PDB entry 8YQY | electron microscopy, 3.68 A resolution | chains A and J of the 9 polymer chains in the assembly

Chain A:
Molecule: DNA-directed RNA polymerase subunit
From: African swine fever virus
Notes: EC 2.7.7.6
Reference sequence: A0A3S7XUW7 (A0A3S7XUW7_ASF); residue numbers follow UniProt; this construct covers 1-1450
Sequence (1450 residues; each row starts with the number of its first residue):
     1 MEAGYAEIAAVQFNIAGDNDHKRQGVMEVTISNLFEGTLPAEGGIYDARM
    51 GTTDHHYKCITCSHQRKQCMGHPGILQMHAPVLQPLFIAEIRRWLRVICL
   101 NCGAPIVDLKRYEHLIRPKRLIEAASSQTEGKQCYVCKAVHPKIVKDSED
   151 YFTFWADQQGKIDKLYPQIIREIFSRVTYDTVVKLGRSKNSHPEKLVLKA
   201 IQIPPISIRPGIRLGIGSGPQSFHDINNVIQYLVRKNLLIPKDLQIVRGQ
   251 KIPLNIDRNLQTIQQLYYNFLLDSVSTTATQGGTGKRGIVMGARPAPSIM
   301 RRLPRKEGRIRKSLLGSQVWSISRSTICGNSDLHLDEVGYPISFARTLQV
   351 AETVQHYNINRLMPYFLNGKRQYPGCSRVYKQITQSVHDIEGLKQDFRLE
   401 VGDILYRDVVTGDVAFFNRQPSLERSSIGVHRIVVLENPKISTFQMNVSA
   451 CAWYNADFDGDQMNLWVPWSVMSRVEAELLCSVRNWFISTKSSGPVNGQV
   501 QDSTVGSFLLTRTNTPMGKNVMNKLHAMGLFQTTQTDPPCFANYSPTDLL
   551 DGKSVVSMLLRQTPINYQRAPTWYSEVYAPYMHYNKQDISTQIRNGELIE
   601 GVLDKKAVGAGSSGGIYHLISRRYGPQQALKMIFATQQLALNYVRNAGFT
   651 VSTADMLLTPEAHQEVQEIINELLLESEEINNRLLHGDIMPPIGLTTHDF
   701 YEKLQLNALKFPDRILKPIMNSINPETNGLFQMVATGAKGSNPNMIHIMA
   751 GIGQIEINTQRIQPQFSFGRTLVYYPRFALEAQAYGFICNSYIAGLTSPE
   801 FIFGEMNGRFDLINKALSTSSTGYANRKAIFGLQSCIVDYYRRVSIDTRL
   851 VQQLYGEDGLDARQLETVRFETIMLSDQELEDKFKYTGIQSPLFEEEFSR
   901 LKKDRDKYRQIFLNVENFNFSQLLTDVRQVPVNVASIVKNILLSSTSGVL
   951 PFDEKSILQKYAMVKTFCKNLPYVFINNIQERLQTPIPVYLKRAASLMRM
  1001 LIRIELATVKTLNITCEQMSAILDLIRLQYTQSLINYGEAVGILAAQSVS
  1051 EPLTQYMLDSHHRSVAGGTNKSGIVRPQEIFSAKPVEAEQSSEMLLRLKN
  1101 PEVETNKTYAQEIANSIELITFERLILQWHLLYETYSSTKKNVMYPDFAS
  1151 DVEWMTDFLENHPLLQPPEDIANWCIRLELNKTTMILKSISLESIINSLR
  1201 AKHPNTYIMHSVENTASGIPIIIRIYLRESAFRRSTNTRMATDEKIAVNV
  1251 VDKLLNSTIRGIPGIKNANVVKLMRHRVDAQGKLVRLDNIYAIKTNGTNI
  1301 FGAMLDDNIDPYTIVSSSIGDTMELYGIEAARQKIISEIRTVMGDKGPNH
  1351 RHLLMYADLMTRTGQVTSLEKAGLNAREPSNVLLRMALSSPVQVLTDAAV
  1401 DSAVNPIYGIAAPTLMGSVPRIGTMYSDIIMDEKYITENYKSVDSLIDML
Unresolved in the structure: 1, 212-224, 276-296, 1443-1450
Ion coordination: Zn2+ site 1: Cys-59, Cys-62, Cys-69, His-72; Zn2+ site 2: Cys-99, Cys-102, Cys-134, Cys-137; Mg2+: Asp-457, Asp-459, Asp-461

Chain J:
Molecule: M1249L
From: African swine fever virus
Reference sequence: A0A2X0SDX8 (A0A2X0SDX8_ASF); numbering as in UniProt (aligned over 1-1249)
Sequence (1249 residues; each row starts with the number of its first residue):
     1 MEEVITIAQIVHRGTDILSLNNEEIEALVDEIYSTLKGSNDIKNIRLIDF
    51 LFTLKDFVNHVRAEQSKLPDLSMPIEAYIRQLLVDPDVVPIVSEKKKELR
   101 VRPSTRKEIFLINGTHLAVPAEAPIEIYGLKLRLKTFSPQCFMRMAEIGS
   151 FSPETLGYVASGANLTNFIRVFMKCVDQETWKKNGEGVVVTTKENIIQFT
   201 HQYIELYKFLRSGGHSWLINRLAEEMVHRKLDREDQGSHISNIVETEEIE
   251 PEENIKRVIFFLKELSTMYSVSPVFTSGYMPLLYDLYRAGYLEVLWNPVE
   301 QKFLQHAEQREKEQMILQQVDMKLTEVITQARQYFKIMEEKIGRVQSDAI
   351 REILTMEGKVDDPNSILQEVIKACGKQEAELITTEYLNIKKQWELQEKNA
   401 CAHLKLVKQLRSGLQYAELLKVLESIRVLYKEKNNTTNWNLCKACGFKLL
   451 CPHVDMLIQLQAAEASYDTMRTKLMKFSGINKEKENNQGLIYSYFCKICG
   501 EELAHFIQEDRTADVGIIGDLNSKLRVFIWQETMKACTFIHFGKLVDVKQ
   551 FANIAVNVCLPLVYSIENIKKEEDYDPLTQLYAVIYIYAYILNLIYSSQK
   601 NKEFLTITIHGMKADSSLNAYVTFLLEKMMQQYSGIINQLSEITDQWIAN
   651 NFREAFKKIIHQNGLQGLSVQDDTKVLLTEILLDPMYDYAATVARIDGSI
   701 PMHKPRTPKEAEYEFKTVIGRTPAELLSQKEFYDKIYTSKYRPDFTQLTR
   751 LNDIYFQEESLRVWWGGRDEEKTSTLIYLRAYELFLKYLQNAPNFNSELA
   801 EFKTYENAYGEQKALLAQQGFYNIFDPNTGRADQRTRLFEYKRLPISTLY
   851 DERGLPHKWTIYVYKAVDSSQKPAEIEVTRKDVIKKIDNHYALADLRCSV
   901 CHVLQHEVGQLNIKKVQTALKASLEFNTFYAFYESRCPKGGLHDFQDKKC
   951 VKCGLFTYIIYDHLSQPELVHDYYNNYKDQYDKEKMSIRSIQIKKDMTTP
  1001 STETQPKPPQEPWTFDYGKIIKTAKILDISPAVIEAIGAMEGRSYADIRE
  1051 GQGAPPPPTSMDDPRLMAVDSAVRIFLYNYNCLRHVSTFNKPPIHVERLV
  1101 KHLSYEEKEDLEKVLPNVVNEYHTTFKHLRVTDPASALLYSIEFLCISFL
  1151 TLYEIKEPSWVVNIVREFALTELNTIIQSEKLLSKPGAFNFMIFGEDFVC
  1201 SGEDSSMDDISAYSSPGLFGEDIIDRLDDPFSIEDVDISLDVLDNLAPQ
Unresolved in the structure: 1-73, 240-246, 518-521, 567-574, 670-671, 751-767, 992-1010, 1219-1226
Ion coordination: Zn2+ site 1: Cys-401, His-403, Cys-442; Zn2+ site 2: His-857, Cys-898, Cys-901; Zn2+ site 3: Cys-937, His-943, Cys-950, Cys-953

Chain A / chain J interface:
Pairs across the interface (236):
  Leu-34(A) / Val-515(J)
  Leu-34(A) / Ile-517(J)
  Phe-35(A) / Thr-512(J)
  Phe-35(A) / Val-515(J)
  Phe-35(A) / Ile-517(J)
  Asp-54(A) / Asp-510(J)
  Asp-54(A) / Thr-512(J)
  His-55(A) / Ser-466(J)
  His-55(A) / Tyr-467(J)  hydrogen bond (backbone-backbone)
  His-55(A) / Asp-468(J)  hydrogen bond (backbone-backbone)
  His-55(A) / Asp-510(J)  hydrogen bond (backbone-side chain)
  His-56(A) / Ser-466(J)  hydrogen bond (backbone-side chain)
  His-56(A) / Asp-468(J)  salt bridge
  Tyr-57(A) / Ser-466(J)
  Gln-65(A) / Tyr-467(J)
  Cys-102(A) / Leu-117(J)
  Val-136(A) / Thr-115(J)
  Ser-175(A) / Arg-106(J)  hydrogen bond (backbone-side chain)
  Arg-176(A) / Ala-118(J)
  Arg-176(A) / Pro-120(J)
  Val-177(A) / Arg-106(J)  hydrogen bond (backbone-side chain)
  Thr-178(A) / Arg-106(J)
  Thr-178(A) / Glu-108(J)
  Thr-178(A) / His-116(J)
  Thr-178(A) / Leu-117(J)
  Thr-178(A) / Ala-118(J)
  Tyr-179(A) / Arg-106(J)
  Tyr-179(A) / Glu-108(J)  hydrogen bond (backbone-side chain)
  His-192(A) / Arg-106(J)
  Glu-194(A) / Arg-106(J)  salt bridge
  Gly-211(A) / Thr-512(J)
  Gln-231(A) / Ile-517(J)
  Arg-235(A) / Asn-522(J)
  Lys-306(A) / Ile-1233(J)  hydrogen bond (side chain-backbone)
  Lys-306(A) / Glu-1234(J)
  Lys-306(A) / Val-1236(J)  hydrogen bond (side chain-backbone)
  Arg-311(A) / Glu-1234(J)  hydrogen bond (side chain-backbone)
  Arg-311(A) / Asp-1235(J)  salt bridge
  Arg-324(A) / Ser-1239(J)
  Arg-324(A) / Asp-1241(J)
  Asn-360(A) / Thr-325(J)  hydrogen bond (backbone-side chain)
  Met-363(A) / Thr-329(J)
  Met-363(A) / Gln-333(J)
  Pro-364(A) / Thr-325(J)
  Pro-364(A) / Thr-329(J)
  Pro-364(A) / Arg-332(J)
  Leu-367(A) / Thr-329(J)
  Leu-367(A) / Arg-332(J)
  Leu-367(A) / Gln-333(J)
  Asn-368(A) / Arg-332(J)  hydrogen bond
  Lys-370(A) / Asn-487(J)
  Gln-372(A) / Arg-351(J)
  Ile-383(A) / Arg-411(J)
  Thr-384(A) / Arg-411(J)  hydrogen bond (backbone-side chain)
  Thr-384(A) / Glu-501(J)
  Gln-385(A) / Arg-411(J)
  Ser-386(A) / Arg-411(J)
  Ser-386(A) / Glu-501(J)  hydrogen bond
  Val-387(A) / Glu-501(J)
  Val-387(A) / Glu-502(J)  hydrogen bond (backbone-backbone)
  His-388(A) / Cys-499(J)
  His-388(A) / Gly-500(J)
  His-388(A) / Glu-501(J)
  Asp-389(A) / Phe-495(J)
  Asp-389(A) / Gly-500(J)  hydrogen bond (backbone-backbone)
  Glu-391(A) / Ile-480(J)
  Glu-391(A) / Lys-484(J)
  Glu-391(A) / Asn-487(J)
  Gly-392(A) / Cys-499(J)
  Gly-392(A) / Gly-500(J)  hydrogen bond (backbone-backbone)
  Leu-393(A) / Cys-499(J)
  Lys-394(A) / Lys-336(J)  hydrogen bond (backbone-side chain)
  Lys-394(A) / Glu-339(J)  salt bridge
  Lys-394(A) / Glu-340(J)
  Gln-395(A) / Lys-448(J)
  Asp-396(A) / Lys-336(J)  hydrogen bond (backbone-side chain)
  Asp-396(A) / Trp-393(J)
  Phe-397(A) / Gln-333(J)  hydrogen bond (backbone-side chain)
  Phe-397(A) / Tyr-386(J)  hydrophobic
  Phe-397(A) / Ile-389(J)  hydrophobic
  Phe-397(A) / Lys-390(J)
  Phe-397(A) / Trp-393(J)  hydrophobic
  Arg-398(A) / Trp-393(J)
  Glu-400(A) / Trp-393(J)
  Arg-419(A) / Asn-1245(J)  hydrogen bond (side chain-backbone)
  Gln-420(A) / Ile-1238(J)
  Gln-420(A) / Ser-1239(J)  hydrogen bond (side chain-backbone)
  Gln-420(A) / Val-1242(J)
  Gln-420(A) / Asn-1245(J)  hydrogen bond (backbone-side chain)
  Pro-421(A) / Leu-1246(J)
  Asp-457(A) / Gln-1249(J)
  Asp-459(A) / Gln-1249(J)
  Asp-461(A) / Asp-1244(J)
  Asp-461(A) / Asn-1245(J)
  Gln-462(A) / Asp-1241(J)
  Gln-462(A) / Val-1242(J)
  Gln-462(A) / Asn-1245(J)  hydrogen bond (backbone-side chain)
  Tyr-574(A) / Ile-884(J)
  Glu-576(A) / Arg-880(J)  salt bridge
  Ala-579(A) / Val-883(J)
  Pro-580(A) / Tyr-862(J)
  Pro-580(A) / Tyr-864(J)  hydrogen bond (backbone-side chain)
  Pro-580(A) / Arg-880(J)
  Pro-580(A) / Val-883(J)  hydrophobic
  Tyr-581(A) / Tyr-862(J)
  Tyr-581(A) / Leu-893(J)  hydrophobic
  His-583(A) / Asp-888(J)  hydrogen bond (side chain-backbone)
  His-583(A) / Asn-889(J)
  His-583(A) / Tyr-891(J)  hydrogen bond (side chain-backbone)
  Tyr-584(A) / Ile-884(J)  hydrophobic
  Lys-586(A) / Ile-884(J)
  Ile-589(A) / Ile-884(J)  hydrophobic
  Leu-657(A) / Arg-837(J)
  Leu-658(A) / Arg-837(J)  hydrogen bond (backbone-side chain)
  Pro-660(A) / Arg-837(J)
  His-663(A) / Arg-837(J)  hydrogen bond (side chain-backbone)
  Gln-667(A) / Phe-839(J)
  Gln-667(A) / Glu-840(J)
  Glu-668(A) / Leu-844(J)
  Ile-670(A) / Phe-839(J)  hydrophobic
  Asn-671(A) / Phe-839(J)
  Asn-671(A) / Glu-840(J)
  Asn-671(A) / Tyr-841(J)
  Asn-671(A) / Lys-842(J)  hydrogen bond (side chain-backbone)
  Asn-671(A) / Leu-844(J)
  Glu-672(A) / Leu-844(J)
  Glu-672(A) / Thr-848(J)
  Glu-672(A) / Leu-849(J)
  Leu-674(A) / Phe-839(J)  hydrophobic
  Leu-674(A) / Tyr-841(J)  hydrophobic
  Leu-675(A) / Leu-844(J)
  Leu-675(A) / Pro-845(J)
  Leu-675(A) / Thr-848(J)
  Leu-675(A) / Leu-849(J)  hydrophobic
  Glu-676(A) / Leu-849(J)
  Glu-676(A) / Tyr-850(J)  hydrogen bond
  Glu-678(A) / Tyr-841(J)  hydrogen bond
  Glu-678(A) / Arg-843(J)  salt bridge
  Glu-679(A) / Ile-846(J)
  Glu-679(A) / Leu-920(J)
  Arg-683(A) / Leu-924(J)
  Gly-687(A) / Lys-985(J)
  Gly-687(A) / Arg-989(J)
  Asp-688(A) / Thr-928(J)
  Met-690(A) / Phe-932(J)  hydrophobic
  Met-690(A) / Tyr-981(J)
  Met-690(A) / Ile-988(J)  hydrophobic
  Pro-691(A) / Arg-936(J)  hydrogen bond (backbone-side chain)
  Pro-692(A) / Arg-936(J)
  Ile-693(A) / Arg-936(J)
  Ile-693(A) / Leu-942(J)  hydrophobic
  Thr-697(A) / Arg-989(J)  hydrogen bond
  Asp-713(A) / Arg-880(J)  salt bridge
  Arg-714(A) / Trp-859(J)
  Arg-714(A) / Leu-896(J)
  Arg-714(A) / Gln-905(J)
  Lys-717(A) / Leu-893(J)
  Cys-789(A) / Phe-839(J)  hydrophobic
  Asn-790(A) / Leu-838(J)
  Asn-790(A) / Phe-839(J)  hydrogen bond (side chain-backbone)
  Ala-794(A) / Arg-837(J)
  Ala-794(A) / Leu-838(J)
  Gly-795(A) / Leu-838(J)
  Ile-813(A) / Phe-1231(J)  hydrophobic
  Lys-815(A) / Leu-1246(J)  hydrogen bond (side chain-backbone)
  Lys-815(A) / Pro-1248(J)
  Ala-816(A) / Phe-1231(J)  hydrophobic
  Leu-817(A) / Pro-1230(J)
  Leu-817(A) / Phe-1231(J)  hydrophobic
  Thr-819(A) / Ile-1233(J)
  Thr-819(A) / Val-1236(J)
  Thr-819(A) / Leu-1246(J)
  Ser-820(A) / Pro-1230(J)  hydrogen bond (side chain-backbone)
  Ser-820(A) / Phe-1231(J)
  Ser-820(A) / Ser-1232(J)
  Ser-821(A) / Pro-1230(J)
  Gly-823(A) / Asp-1235(J)
  Gly-823(A) / Val-1236(J)
  Tyr-824(A) / Asp-1229(J)  hydrogen bond (side chain-backbone)
  Tyr-824(A) / Ser-1232(J)  hydrogen bond
  Tyr-824(A) / Glu-1234(J)
  Tyr-824(A) / Asp-1235(J)
  Arg-827(A) / Asp-1235(J)
  Ile-941(A) / Trp-296(J)  hydrophobic
  Ser-944(A) / Glu-293(J)
  Ser-944(A) / Trp-296(J)  hydrogen bond
  Ser-944(A) / Asn-297(J)  hydrogen bond (backbone-side chain)
  Asn-978(A) / Thr-276(J)
  Asn-978(A) / Ser-277(J)
  Asn-978(A) / Gly-278(J)
  Arg-982(A) / Glu-247(J)
  Arg-982(A) / Ser-277(J)  hydrogen bond
  Glu-1017(A) / Asn-254(J)
  Gln-1018(A) / Trp-296(J)
  Ala-1021(A) / Leu-295(J)  hydrophobic
  Ala-1021(A) / Trp-296(J)  hydrophobic
  Asp-1024(A) / Leu-283(J)
  Leu-1025(A) / Leu-292(J)  hydrophobic
  Leu-1025(A) / Trp-296(J)  hydrophobic
  Arg-1027(A) / Gly-278(J)  hydrogen bond (side chain-backbone)
  Arg-1027(A) / Tyr-279(J)
  Arg-1027(A) / Met-280(J)
  Leu-1028(A) / Met-280(J)  hydrophobic
  Leu-1028(A) / Leu-283(J)  hydrophobic
  Leu-1028(A) / Leu-292(J)  hydrophobic
  Thr-1031(A) / Met-280(J)
  Thr-1031(A) / Tyr-284(J)
  Gln-1032(A) / Tyr-284(J)
  Gln-1032(A) / Tyr-287(J)
  Asn-1106(A) / Lys-948(J)
  Asn-1106(A) / Thr-957(J)
  Lys-1107(A) / Tyr-961(J)
  Thr-1108(A) / Thr-957(J)
  Thr-1108(A) / Tyr-961(J)
  Tyr-1109(A) / Phe-945(J)  hydrophobic
  Tyr-1109(A) / Lys-948(J)
  Gln-1111(A) / Glu-934(J)
  Gln-1111(A) / Ser-935(J)
  Glu-1112(A) / Ser-935(J)
  Glu-1112(A) / Leu-942(J)
  Glu-1112(A) / His-943(J)
  Asn-1115(A) / Ser-935(J)  hydrogen bond
  Asn-1115(A) / Leu-942(J)
  Ser-1116(A) / Leu-942(J)
  Thr-1183(A) / Ser-987(J)
  Ile-1186(A) / Phe-932(J)  hydrophobic
  Ile-1186(A) / Arg-936(J)
  Ile-1186(A) / Glu-984(J)
  Ile-1186(A) / Ser-987(J)
  Ile-1186(A) / Ile-988(J)  hydrophobic
  Leu-1187(A) / Arg-936(J)  hydrogen bond (backbone-side chain)
  Leu-1187(A) / Ile-988(J)  hydrophobic
  Ser-1189(A) / Arg-936(J)
  Ser-1189(A) / Cys-937(J)
  Ser-1189(A) / Gly-941(J)  hydrogen bond (side chain-backbone)
  Ser-1217(A) / Ser-987(J)
Also at the interface, not in a pair above, chain A (143 interface residues in all): Thr-53, Lys-58, Ala-104, Glu-172, Asp-180, Arg-305, Glu-307, Arg-361, Arg-371, Leu-399, Gly-460, Thr-659, Leu-812, Ser-1020, Ser-1191, Thr-1215, Arg-1260
Also at the interface, not in a pair above, chain J (132 interface residues in all): Ile-328, Phe-335, Trp-439, Ala-465, Thr-469, Arg-471, Cys-496, His-505, Ala-513, Gly-516, Lys-881, Ile-887, Gly-940, Ile-960, Lys-983, Asp-1237, Ala-1247

Summary:
143 residues of chain A and 132 residues of chain J are in contact; the contacts include 46 hydrogen bonds and
7 salt bridges. Polar contacts include His-56(A)/Asp-468(J), Glu-194(A)/Arg-106(J) and Arg-311(A)/Asp-1235(J).
Cys-59(A), Cys-62(A), Cys-69(A) and His-72(A) form the Zn2+ site 1.
Chain A is DNA-directed RNA polymerase subunit and chain J is M1249L, both from African swine fever virus; the
structure, ASFV RNA polymerase-M1249L complex complete, was determined by electron microscopy, deposited
together with 8YQT, 8YQU, 8YQV, 8YQW, 8YQX and 8YQZ.
